Entry 8AB0 (electron microscopy, 6.09 A resolution (low resolution: residue-level contacts below are approximate; hydrogen-bond / salt-bridge calls are withheld)); this record covers chains D and E of the 7 polymer chains in the assembly.

[Chain D (and E)]
Molecule: Recombination protein RecR
Source organism: Thermus thermophilus HB8
Notes: chain E of this document is another copy of the same molecule, construct and numbering; everything in this record applies to it too
UniProtKB: Q5SHY0 (RECR_THET8); residues 1-194 here = UniProt positions 1-194
Amino-acid sequence (195 residues; each row starts with the number of its first residue; numbering starts at 0):
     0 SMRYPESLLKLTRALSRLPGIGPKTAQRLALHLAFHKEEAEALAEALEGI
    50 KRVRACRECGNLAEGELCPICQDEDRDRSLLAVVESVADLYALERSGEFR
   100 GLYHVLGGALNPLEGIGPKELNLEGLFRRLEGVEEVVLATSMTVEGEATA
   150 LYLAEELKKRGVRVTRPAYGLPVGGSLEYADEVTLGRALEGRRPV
Disordered / not traced: 0-3, 49-53, 72-73, 103-121, 154-161 (chain E: 0-8, 19-21, 51-53, 72-76)
Construct notes: expression tag (0)
Curated features (UniProtKB/Swiss-Prot):
  - zinc finger: Cys55 to Cys70 (C4-type)
Ion coordination: Zn2+: Cys55, Cys58, Cys67, Cys70

[Interface between chain D and chain E]
Contacting residue pairs - 22 pairs, chain D then chain E:
  Val163(D) - Val194(E)
  Thr164(D) - Arg192(E)
  Arg165(D) - Arg191(E)
  Arg165(D) - Arg192(E)
  Ala167(D) - Leu170(E)
  Ala167(D) - Gly190(E)
  Tyr168(D) - Ala167(E)
  Tyr168(D) - Leu170(E)
  Gly169(D) - Ala167(E)
  Gly169(D) - Gly169(E)
  Gly169(D) - Leu170(E)
  Gly169(D) - Pro171(E)
  Leu170(D) - Ala167(E)
  Leu170(D) - Gly169(E)
  Pro171(D) - Met141(E)
  Val172(D) - Met141(E)
  Gly173(D) - Met141(E)
  Gly190(D) - Ala167(E)
  Arg192(D) - Thr164(E)
  Arg192(D) - Arg165(E)
  Val194(D) - Val163(E)
  Val194(D) - Thr164(E)
Other interface residues (no listed pair), chain D (21 interface residues in all): Asp88, Pro166, Leu184, Gly185, Ala187, Leu188, Arg191, Pro193
Other interface residues (no listed pair), chain E (19 interface residues in all): Ser95, Glu97, Pro166, Tyr168, Leu176, Ala187, Pro193

[Summary]
Chain D and chain E form an interface of 21 and 19 residues respectively. Cys55(D), Cys58(D), Cys67(D) and
Cys70(D) coordinate Zn2+.
Both chains are Recombination protein RecR (Thermus thermophilus HB8). Entry 8AB0 (Complex of RecO-RecR-DNA
from Thermus thermophilus) was determined by electron microscopy, deposited together with 8A8J, 8A93 and 8BPR.
